4KOM - chains A and B; structure by X-ray diffraction, 2.60 A resolution.

[Chain A]
Molecule: Hemagglutinin HA1
Source organism: Influenza A virus
Sequence (314 residues; numbered 3 to 316; the number before each row is that of its first residue):
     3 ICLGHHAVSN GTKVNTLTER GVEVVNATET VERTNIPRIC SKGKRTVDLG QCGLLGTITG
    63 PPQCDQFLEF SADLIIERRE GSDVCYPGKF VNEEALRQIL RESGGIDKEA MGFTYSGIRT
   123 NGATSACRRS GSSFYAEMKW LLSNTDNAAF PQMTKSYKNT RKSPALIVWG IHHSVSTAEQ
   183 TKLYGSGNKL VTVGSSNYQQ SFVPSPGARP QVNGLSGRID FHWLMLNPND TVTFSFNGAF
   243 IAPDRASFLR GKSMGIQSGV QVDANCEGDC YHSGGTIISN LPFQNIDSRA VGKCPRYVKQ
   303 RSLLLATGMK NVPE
Disulfide bonds: Cys42-Cys268, Cys54-Cys66, Cys87-Cys129, Cys272-Cys296
Covalently attached groups: N-acetylglucosamine (NAG) linked to Asn28, Asn231

[Chain B]
Molecule: Hemagglutinin HA2
Source organism: Influenza A virus
Sequence (169 residues; each row starts with the number of its first residue):
   322 GLFGAIAGFI ENGWEGLIDG WYGFRHQNAQ GEGTAADYKS TQSAIDQITG KLNRLIEKTN
   382 QQFELIDNEF NEVEKQIGNV INWTRDSITE VWSYNAELLV AMENQHTIDL ADSEMDKLYE
   442 RVKRQLRENA EEDGTGCFEI FHKCDDDCMA SIRNNTYDHS KYREEAMQN
Disordered / not traced: 322-324
Disulfide bonds: Cys465-Cys469
Covalently attached groups: N-acetylglucosamine (NAG) linked to Asn403

[Chain A / chain B interface]
Inter-chain disulfides: Cys4(A)-Cys458(B)
Residue-residue contacts - 112 pairs, chain A then chain B:
  Ile3(A) with Phe345(B), hydrophobic; Cys458(B); Phe459(B), hydrogen bond (backbone-backbone)
  Cys4(A) with Trp335(B); Phe345(B); Arg346(B), hydrogen bond (backbone-backbone); Gly457(B); Cys458(B), disulfide
  Leu5(A) with Trp335(B); Gly344(B); Met436(B), hydrophobic; Tyr440(B), hydrophobic; Gly457(B), hydrogen bond (backbone-backbone)
  Gly6(A) with Trp335(B); Tyr343(B); Gly344(B), hydrogen bond (backbone-backbone); Met436(B)
  His7(A) with Ile327(B); Gly334(B); Trp335(B), hydrogen bond (backbone-backbone); Trp342(B); Tyr343(B)
  His8(A) with Trp335(B); Leu338(B); Gly341(B); Trp342(B), hydrogen bond (backbone-backbone)
  Ala9(A) with Gly334(B); Trp335(B), hydrogen bond (backbone-backbone); Glu336(B)
  Ser11(A) with Glu336(B)
  Val16(A) with Asn425(B)
  Asn17(A) with Ala422(B); Asn425(B), hydrogen bond (backbone-side chain)
  Thr18(A) with Ala422(B); Asn425(B); Gln426(B), hydrogen bond; Ile429(B)
  Leu19(A) with Ala422(B), hydrogen bond (backbone-backbone); Met423(B); Gln426(B), hydrogen bond (backbone-side chain)
  Thr20(A) with Gln426(B), hydrogen bond (backbone-side chain)
  Glu79(A) with Phe391(B)
  Arg80(A) with Phe391(B)
  Arg81(A) with Glu390(B), hydrogen bond (side chain-backbone); Phe391(B)
  Glu95(A) with Asn392(B), hydrogen bond
  Glu96(A) with Asn389(B), hydrogen bond; Val394(B)
  Arg99(A) with Asn389(B)
  Gln100(A) with Leu386(B); Ile387(B)
  Arg103(A) with Asn389(B)
  Met256(A) with Gln383(B)
  Gly257(A) with Leu386(B)
  Ile258(A) with Leu386(B), hydrophobic
  Gln259(A) with Asn389(B), hydrogen bond; Glu390(B), hydrogen bond (side chain-backbone); Phe391(B)
  Ser275(A) with Glu390(B), hydrogen bond
  Asn282(A) with Ile377(B); Glu378(B)
  Pro284(A) with Leu376(B)
  Phe285(A) with Ala417(B), hydrophobic
  Ser290(A) with Arg406(B)
  Arg291(A) with Leu386(B); Asp388(B), salt bridge; Asn389(B); Glu390(B), salt bridge; Arg406(B)
  Val293(A) with Phe384(B); Glu385(B); Leu386(B), hydrophobic
  Gly294(A) with Gln382(B); Gln383(B); Phe384(B), hydrogen bond (backbone-backbone)
  Lys295(A) with Thr380(B); Asn381(B), hydrogen bond; Gln382(B)
  Arg298(A) with Thr380(B); Trp413(B)
  Tyr299(A) with Thr410(B); Trp413(B)
  Val300(A) with Trp413(B); Ser414(B); Ala417(B), hydrophobic
  Lys301(A) with Glu411(B), salt bridge; Ser414(B), hydrogen bond (backbone-side chain)
  Gln302(A) with Ser414(B), hydrogen bond (side chain-backbone); Glu418(B), hydrogen bond
  Leu305(A) with Ala417(B), hydrophobic
  Leu306(A) with Val421(B); Asn425(B), hydrogen bond (backbone-side chain)
  Leu307(A) with Leu376(B), hydrophobic; Glu424(B); Asn425(B)
  Ala308(A) with Asn425(B), hydrogen bond (backbone-side chain); Thr428(B)
  Thr309(A) with Trp342(B); Ile369(B); Leu373(B)
  Gly310(A) with Thr428(B)
  Met311(A) with Trp342(B), hydrophobic; Tyr343(B), hydrophobic; Ala432(B), hydrophobic
  Val314(A) with Ala328(B), hydrophobic; Glu332(B); Asn333(B); Gly334(B), hydrogen bond (backbone-backbone)
  Pro315(A) with Asn333(B); Glu336(B)
  Glu316(A) with Asn333(B); Glu336(B)
Also at the interface, not in a pair above, chain A (58 interface residues in all): Val10, Val24, Val26, Thr30, Thr32, Lys254, Ser260, Cys296, Lys312
Also at the interface, not in a pair above, chain B (61 interface residues in all): Ile331, His347, Leu419, Leu420, Leu439, Met470, Ile473

[Overview]
The interface between chain A and chain B involves 58 residues on one side and 61 on the other; the contacts
include 1 disulfide bond, 26 hydrogen bonds and 3 salt bridges. Among the polar pairs are Arg291(A)-Asp388(B),
Arg291(A)-Glu390(B) and Lys301(A)-Glu411(B).
Here chain A is Hemagglutinin HA1 and chain B is Hemagglutinin HA2, both from Influenza A virus. Entry 4KOM
(The structure of hemagglutinin from avian-origin H7N9 influenza virus in complex with avian receptor analog
3'SLNLN ...) was determined by X-ray diffraction, deposited together with 4KOL, 4KON, 4LCX, 4LKG, 4LKH, 4LKI,
4LKJ and 4LKK.
